3Q7Z - chain A; structure by X-ray diffraction, 1.87 A resolution.

== Chain A ==
Protein: Beta-lactamase regulatory protein BlaR1
Source organism: Staphylococcus aureus
UniProtKB: Q7WU28 (Q7WU28_STAAU); residue numbers follow UniProt; this construct covers 332-583
Amino-acid sequence (252 residues; row label = number of the first residue in the row):
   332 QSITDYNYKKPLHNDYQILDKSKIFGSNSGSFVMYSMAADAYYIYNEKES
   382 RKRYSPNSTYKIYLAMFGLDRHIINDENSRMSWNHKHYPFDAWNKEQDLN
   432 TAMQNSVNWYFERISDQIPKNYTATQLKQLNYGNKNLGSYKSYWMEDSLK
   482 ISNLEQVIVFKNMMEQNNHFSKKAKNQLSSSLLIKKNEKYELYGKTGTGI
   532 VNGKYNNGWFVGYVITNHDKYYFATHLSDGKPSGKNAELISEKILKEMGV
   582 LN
Construct notes: engineered mutation A369 (Lys in Q7WU28), A370 (Lys in Q7WU28), A372 (Lys in Q7WU28)
Glycans and other covalent adducts: CBAP, open form (BOU) linked to S389
Residues lining bound ligands: CBAP, open form (BOU; (2R,4S)-2-[(1R)-1-{[(2'-carboxybiphenyl-2-yl)carbonyl]amino}-2-oxoethyl]-5,5-dimethyl-1,3-thiazolidine-4-carboxylic acid): N388, K392, F421, W424, S437, N439, M476, E477, K526, T527, G528, T529, G530, I531, G565
What the authors report for this chain:
  - binding site for CBAP, open form: S389
  - catalytic residues: S389

== Overview ==
CBAP, open form is covalently linked to S389. From the paper: the catalytic residue S389; a binding site for
CBAP, open form at S389.
Chain A is Beta-lactamase regulatory protein BlaR1 (Staphylococcus aureus); the structure, CBAP-acylated BlaR1
sensor domain from Staphylococcus aureus, was determined by X-ray diffraction (same publication as 3Q81, 3Q82
and 3Q7V).
